6P9X - chains B and R of the 6 polymer chains in the assembly; structure by electron microscopy, 2.91 A resolution.

# Chain B
Name: Guanine nucleotide-binding protein G(I)/G(S)/G(T) subunit beta-1
Source organism: Homo sapiens
Reference sequence: P62873 (GBB1_HUMAN); residue numbers follow UniProt; this construct covers 2-340
Chain sequence (350 residues; row label = number of the first residue in the row; numbers below 1 keep their minus sign (Met-9 is residue -9)):
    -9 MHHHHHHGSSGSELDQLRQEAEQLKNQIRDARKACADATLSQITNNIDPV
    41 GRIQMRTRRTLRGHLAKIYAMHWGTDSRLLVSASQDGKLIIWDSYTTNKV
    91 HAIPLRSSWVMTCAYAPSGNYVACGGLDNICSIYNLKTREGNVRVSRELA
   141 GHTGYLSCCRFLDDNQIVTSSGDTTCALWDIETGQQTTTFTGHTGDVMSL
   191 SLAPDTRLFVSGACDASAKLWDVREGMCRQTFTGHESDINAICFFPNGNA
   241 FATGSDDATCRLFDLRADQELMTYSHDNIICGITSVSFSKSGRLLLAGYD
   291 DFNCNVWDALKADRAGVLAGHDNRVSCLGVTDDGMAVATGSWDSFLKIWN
Unresolved in the structure: -9 to 2
Construct notes: expression tag (-9 to 1)
Swiss-Prot annotation at these positions:
  - modified residue: Ser2 (N-acetylserine), His266 (Phosphohistidine)
  - natural variant: Leu30 (L30F: In MRD42; uncertain significance), Arg52 (R52G: In MRD42), Gly64 (G64V: In MRD42), Asp76 (D76E: In MRD42; D76G: In MRD42), Gly77 (G77S: In MRD42), Lys78 (K78R: In MRD42), Ile80 (I80N: In MRD42; I80T: In MRD42), His91 (H91R: In MRD42; uncertain significance), Ala92 (A92T: In MRD42), Pro94 (P94S: In MRD42), Leu95 (L95P: In MRD42), Arg96 (R96L: In MRD42), 5 further natural variant entries in UniProt

# Chain R
Name: Corticotropin-releasing factor receptor 1
Source organism: Homo sapiens
Reference sequence: P34998 (CRFR1_HUMAN), isoform P34998-2; numbering as in UniProt (aligned over 23-415)
Chain sequence (427 residues; each row starts with the number of its first residue):
     8 DYKDDDDLEVLFQGPASLQDQHCESLSLASNISGLQCNASVDLIGTCWPR
    58 SPAGQLVVRPCPAFFYGVRYNTTNNGYRECLANGSWAARVNYSECQEILN
   108 EEKKSKVHYHVAVIINYLGHCISLVALLVAFVLFLRLRSIRCLRNIIHWN
   158 LISAFILRNATWFVVQLTMSPEVHQSNVGWCRLVTAAYNYFHVTNFFWMF
   208 GEGCYLHTAIVLTYTTDRLRKWMFICIGWGVPFPIIVAWAIGKLYYDNEK
   258 CWFGKRPGVYTDYIYQGPMILVLLINFIFLFNIVRILMTKLRASTTSETI
   308 QYRKAVKATLVLLPLLGITYMLFFVNPGEDEVSRVVFIYFNSFLESFQGF
   358 FVSVFYCFLNSEVRSAIRKRWHRWQDKHSIRARVARAMSIPTSPTRVSFH
   408 SIKQSTAVPAGLEVLFQGPHHHHHHHH
Unresolved in the structure: 8-111, 382-434
Construct notes: expression tag (8-22, 416-434); conflict Thr222 (Ser in P34998)
Disulfides: Cys188-Cys258

# How chain B and chain R interact
Pairs across the interface (4):
  Arg52(B) - Arg145(R)
  Phe292(B) - Lys376(R)
  Ala309(B) - Arg380(R)
  Asp312(B) - Ser146(R)
Interface residues without a listed pair, chain B (6 interface residues in all): Gly310, His311

# In short
Chain B and chain R form an interface of 6 and 4 residues respectively.
Here chain B is Guanine nucleotide-binding protein G(I)/G(S)/G(T) subunit beta-1 and chain R is
Corticotropin-releasing factor receptor 1, both from Homo sapiens. Entry 6P9X (CRF1 Receptor Gs GPCR protein
complex with CRF1 peptide) was determined by electron microscopy (same publication as 6P9Y).
